4QO8 - chains B and D of the 4 polymer chains in the assembly; structure by X-ray diffraction, 2.00 A resolution.

== Chain B (and D) ==
Name: L-lactate dehydrogenase A chain
From: Homo sapiens
Notes: EC 1.1.1.27; chain D of this document is another copy of the same molecule, construct and numbering; everything in this record applies to it too
Reference sequence: P00338 (LDHA_HUMAN); residues 1-331 here correspond to UniProt positions 2-332 (UniProt number = residue number + 1)
Chain sequence (331 residues; each row starts with the number of its first residue):
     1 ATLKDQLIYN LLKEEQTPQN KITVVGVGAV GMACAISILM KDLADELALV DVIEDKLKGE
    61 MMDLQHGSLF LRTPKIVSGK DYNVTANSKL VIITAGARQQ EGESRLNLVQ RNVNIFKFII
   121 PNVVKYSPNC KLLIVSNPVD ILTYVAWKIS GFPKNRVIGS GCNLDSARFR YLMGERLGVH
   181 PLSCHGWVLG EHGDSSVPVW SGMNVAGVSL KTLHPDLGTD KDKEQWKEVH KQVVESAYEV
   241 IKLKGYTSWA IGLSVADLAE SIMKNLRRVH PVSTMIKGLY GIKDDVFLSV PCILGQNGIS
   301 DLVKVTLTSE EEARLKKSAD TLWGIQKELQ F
Residues lining bound ligands:
  - lactic acid (LAC): Gln99, Arg105, Asn137, Leu164, Arg168, His192, Ala237, Thr247
  - NADH (NAI; 1,4-dihydronicotinamide adenine dinucleotide): Val25, Gly26, Val27, Gly28, Ala29, Val30, Gly31, Val50, Asp51, Val52, Ile53, Lys56, Tyr82, Thr94, Ala95, Gly96, Ala97, Arg98, Gln99, Leu108, Asn112, Ile115, Phe118, Ile119, Val135, Ser136, Asn137, Val139, Ser160, Leu164, His192, Tyr246, Thr247, Ile251
Curated features (UniProtKB/Swiss-Prot):
  - active site: His192 (Proton acceptor)
  - binding site (NAD(+)): Arg98, Asn137
  - binding site (substrate): Arg105, Asn137, Arg168, Thr247
  - modified residue: Ala1 (N-acetylalanine), Lys4 (N6-acetyllysine), Tyr9 (Phosphotyrosine), Lys13 (N6-acetyllysine), Thr17 (Phosphothreonine), Lys56 (N6-acetyllysine), Lys80 (N6-acetyllysine), Lys117 (N6-acetyllysine), Lys125 (N6-acetyllysine), Lys223 (N6-acetyllysine), Lys231 (N6-acetyllysine), Tyr238 (Phosphotyrosine), Lys242 (N6-acetyllysine), Thr308 (Phosphothreonine), Ser309 (Phosphoserine), Lys317 (N6-acetyllysine), Thr321 (Phosphothreonine)
  - cross-link: Lys56 (Glycyl lysine isopeptide (Lys-Gly) (interchain with G-Cter in SUMO2))

== How chain B and chain D interact ==
Contacting residue pairs (36):
  Gly178(B) - Arg267(D)  hydrogen bond (backbone-side chain)
  Gly178(B) - Ile293(D)
  Val179(B) - Arg267(D)
  Val179(B) - Val269(D)  hydrophobic
  Val179(B) - Ile293(D)  hydrophobic
  His180(B) - Leu266(D)
  His180(B) - Arg267(D)  hydrogen bond (backbone-backbone)
  His180(B) - Arg268(D)
  Leu182(B) - Arg268(D)
  Ser183(B) - Arg268(D)
  Ser183(B) - Val269(D)  hydrogen bond (side chain-backbone)
  His185(B) - His185(D)
  Trp187(B) - Ala206(D)  hydrophobic
  Trp187(B) - Gly207(D)
  Gly202(B) - Gly207(D)
  Ala206(B) - Trp187(D)  hydrogen bond (backbone-side chain)
  Ala206(B) - Pro291(D)  hydrophobic
  Gly207(B) - Trp187(D)
  Gly207(B) - Gly202(D)
  Val208(B) - Val303(D)  hydrophobic
  Val208(B) - Val305(D)  hydrophobic
  Leu266(B) - His180(D)
  Arg267(B) - Gly178(D)  hydrogen bond (side chain-backbone)
  Arg267(B) - Val179(D)
  Arg267(B) - His180(D)  hydrogen bond (backbone-backbone)
  Arg268(B) - His180(D)
  Arg268(B) - Leu182(D)
  Arg268(B) - Ser183(D)
  Val269(B) - Val179(D)  hydrophobic
  Val269(B) - Ser183(D)  hydrogen bond (backbone-side chain)
  Val269(B) - Val205(D)  hydrophobic
  Val269(B) - Ala206(D)  hydrophobic
  Pro291(B) - Ala206(D)  hydrophobic
  Ile293(B) - Val179(D)  hydrophobic
  Val305(B) - Val208(D)  hydrophobic
  Thr306(B) - Leu213(D)
Also at the interface, not in a pair above, chain B (24 interface residues in all): Asn204, Val205, Leu213, Val303, Lys304
Also at the interface, not in a pair above, chain D (25 interface residues in all): Ser201, Asn204, Lys304, Thr306

== In short ==
24 residues of chain B and 25 residues of chain D are in contact; the contacts include 7 hydrogen bonds. Polar
contacts include Gly178(B)-Arg267(D), Ser183(B)-Val269(D) and Ala206(B)-Trp187(D). Ligands of chain B: NADH
and lactic acid.
Both chains are L-lactate dehydrogenase A chain (Homo sapiens). Entry 4QO8 (Lactate Dehydrogenase A in complex
with substituted 3-Hydroxy-2-mercaptocyclohex-2-enone compound 104) was determined by X-ray diffraction,
deposited together with 4QO7.
